4HSN - chains A and C of the 4 polymer chains in the assembly; structure by X-ray diffraction, 2.00 A resolution.

[Chain A (and C)]
Protein: 3-deoxy-D-arabino-heptulosonate 7-phosphate synthase
From: Neisseria meningitidis
Notes: EC 2.5.1.54; chain C of this document is another copy of the same molecule, construct and numbering; everything in this record applies to it too
UniProtKB: Q9K169 (Q9K169_NEIMB); residues 1-351 here = UniProt positions 1-351
Amino-acid sequence (351 residues; row label = number of the first residue in the row):
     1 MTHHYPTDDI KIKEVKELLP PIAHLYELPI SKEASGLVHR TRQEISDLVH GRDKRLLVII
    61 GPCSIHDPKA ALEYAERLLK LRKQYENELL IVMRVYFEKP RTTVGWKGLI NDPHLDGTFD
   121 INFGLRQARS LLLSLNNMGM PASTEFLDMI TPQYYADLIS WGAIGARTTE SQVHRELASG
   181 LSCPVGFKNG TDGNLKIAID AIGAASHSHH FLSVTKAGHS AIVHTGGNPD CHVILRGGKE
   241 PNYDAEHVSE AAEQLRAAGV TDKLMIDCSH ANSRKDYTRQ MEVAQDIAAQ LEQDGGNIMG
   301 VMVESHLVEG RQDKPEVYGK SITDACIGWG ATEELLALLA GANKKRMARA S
Not modelled in the structure: 1-9, 351
Bound ions: Mn2+: Cys63, His270, Glu304, Asp324
Residues lining bound ligands: phosphoenolpyruvate (PEP): Cys63, Arg94, Tyr96, Lys99, Pro100, Glu145, Gly165, Ala166, Arg167, Lys188, Arg236, Asp267, His270, Met302, Glu304
Reported in the primary citation:
  - Mn2+ coordination: Cys63, His270, Glu304, Asp324
  - binding site for phosphoenolpyruvate: Arg94, Lys99, Arg167, Lys188, Arg236
  - self-association interface (contacts with another copy of this molecule); pairs are residue here / residue on that copy: Glu27-Arg126 (salt bridge)
  - specificity-determining residues: Ser213
  - mutagenesis - S213G: unchanged catalytic activity
  - mutagenesis - S213G: unchanged stability
  - mutagenesis - S213G: increased binding to Tyr
  - mutagenesis - S213G: abolished binding to Phe

[Chain A / chain C interface]
Contacting residue pairs - 18 pairs, chain A then chain C:
  Glu17(A) - Ile22(C)
  Leu19(A) - Ile22(C)
  Leu19(A) - Ala23(C)
  Leu19(A) - Tyr26(C)  hydrophobic
  Ile22(A) - Glu17(C)
  Ile22(A) - Leu19(C)
  Ala23(A) - Leu19(C)
  Ala23(A) - Ala23(C)  hydrophobic
  Tyr26(A) - Leu19(C)  hydrophobic
  Tyr26(A) - Asn122(C)
  Tyr26(A) - Phe123(C)  hydrogen bond (side chain-backbone)
  Glu27(A) - Glu27(C)
  Glu27(A) - Arg126(C)  salt bridge
  Asn122(A) - Tyr26(C)
  Phe123(A) - Tyr26(C)  hydrogen bond (backbone-side chain)
  Arg126(A) - Glu27(C)  salt bridge
  Ala217(A) - Glu17(C)
  His219(A) - His219(C)
Also at the interface, not in a pair above, chain A (13 interface residues in all): Leu18, Pro20
Also at the interface, not in a pair above, chain C (12 interface residues in all): Leu18, Pro20

[Overview]
Chain A and chain C form an interface of 13 and 12 residues respectively, with 2 hydrogen bonds and 2 salt
bridges. Polar pairs include Glu27(A)-Arg126(C) and Tyr26(A)-Phe123(C). Chain A binds phosphoenolpyruvate. The
paper reports a binding site for phosphoenolpyruvate at Arg94(A), Lys99(A) and Arg167(A) among others; S213G
of chain A increases binding to Tyr.
Both chains are 3-deoxy-D-arabino-heptulosonate 7-phosphate synthase (Neisseria meningitidis). Entry 4HSN
(Crystal structure of DAH7PS from Neisseria meningitidis) was determined by X-ray diffraction, deposited
together with 4IXX and 4HSO.
